PDB entry 5YSN | X-ray diffraction, 2.00 A resolution | chains C and D of the 4 polymer chains in the assembly

[Chain C]
Molecule: Ethanolamine ammonia-lyase heavy chain
From: Escherichia coli (strain K12)
Notes: EC 4.3.1.7
UniProt: P0AEJ6 (EUTB_ECOLI); numbering as in UniProt (aligned over 1-453)
Sequence (453 residues; numbered 1 to 453; the number before each row is that of its first residue):
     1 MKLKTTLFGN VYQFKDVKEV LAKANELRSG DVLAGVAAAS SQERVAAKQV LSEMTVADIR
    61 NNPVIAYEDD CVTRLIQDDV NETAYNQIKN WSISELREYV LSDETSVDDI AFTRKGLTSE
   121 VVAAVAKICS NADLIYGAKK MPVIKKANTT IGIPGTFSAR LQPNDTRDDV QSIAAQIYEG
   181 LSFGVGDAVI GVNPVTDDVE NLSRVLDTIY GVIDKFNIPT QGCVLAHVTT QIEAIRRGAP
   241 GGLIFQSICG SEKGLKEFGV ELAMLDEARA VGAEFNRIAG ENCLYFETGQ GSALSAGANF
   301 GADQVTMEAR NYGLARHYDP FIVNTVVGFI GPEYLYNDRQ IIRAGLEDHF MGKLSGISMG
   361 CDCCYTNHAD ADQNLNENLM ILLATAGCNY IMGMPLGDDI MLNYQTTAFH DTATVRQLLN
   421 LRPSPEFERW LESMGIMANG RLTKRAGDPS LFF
Swiss-Prot annotation at these positions:
  - binding site (substrate): R160 to Q162, N193, E287, D362
  - binding site (adenosylcob(III)alamin): P194, Q246, S295, M401
Residues lining bound ligands:
  - 5'-deoxyadenosine (5AD): N193, L225, F245, S247, I248, E287, T288, G289, Q290, S292, V326, F329, I330
  - cobalamin (B12): N193, P194, V195, L225, A226, H227, F245, Q246, S247, E257, F258, S295, F329, I330, E333, Y334, M401, L402, N403

[Chain D]
Molecule: Ethanolamine ammonia-lyase light chain
From: Escherichia coli (strain K12)
Notes: EC 4.3.1.7
UniProt: P19636 (EUTC_ECOLI); residues 1-295 here = UniProt positions 1-295
Sequence (295 residues; each row starts with the number of its first residue):
     1 MDQKQIEEIV RSVMASMGQA APAPSEAKCA TTNCAAPVTS ESCALDLGSA EAKAWIGVEN
    61 PHRADVLTEL RRSTVARVCT GRAGPRPRTQ ALLRFLADHS RSKDTVLKEV PEEWVKAQGL
   121 LEVRSEISDK NLYLTRPDMG RRLCAEAVEA LKAQCVANPD VQVVISDGLS TDAITVNYEE
   181 ILPPLMAGLK QAGLKVGTPF FVRYGRVKIE DQIGEILGAK VVILLVGERP GLGQSESLSC
   241 YAVYSPRMAT TVEADRTCIS NIHQGGTPPV EAAAVIVDLA KRMLEQKASG INMTR
Unresolved in the structure: 1-43
Swiss-Prot annotation at these positions:
  - binding site (adenosylcob(III)alamin): V207, E228, C258
Residues lining bound ligands: cobalamin (B12): Y133, R141, G168, L169, R206, V207, K208, V226, G227, E228, R229, S239, Y241, E253, A254, R256, C258, S260, N261

[How chain C and chain D interact]
Residue-residue contacts - 104 pairs, chain C then chain D:
  L33(C) with T135(D); R136(D); P137(D), hydrophobic; D138(D)
  T166(C) with N261(D); G265(D), hydrogen bond (side chain-backbone); G266(D)
  R167(C) with Q264(D), hydrogen bond (side chain-backbone); G265(D), hydrogen bond (side chain-backbone); G266(D), hydrogen bond (side chain-backbone); T267(D); P268(D); E271(D), salt bridge
  Q171(C) with S73(D), hydrogen bond (backbone-side chain)
  S172(C) with S73(D); T74(D), hydrogen bond
  A175(C) with L70(D), hydrophobic; S73(D)
  Q176(C) with T74(D); A76(D)
  E179(C) with V78(D); C79(D), hydrogen bond (side chain-backbone)
  F183(C) with R82(D)
  V195(C) with N261(D)
  K256(C) with V252(D)
  E257(C) with K208(D), salt bridge; V252(D); E253(D), hydrogen bond (side chain-backbone); A254(D), hydrogen bond (backbone-backbone)
  F258(C) with A254(D)
  G259(C) with A254(D)
  S295(C) with R141(D), hydrogen bond (backbone-side chain); K208(D)
  F329(C) with R229(D), hydrogen bond (backbone-side chain)
  I330(C) with R229(D)
  E333(C) with L134(D); T135(D); P137(D); R206(D), salt bridge
  Y365(C) with F95(D); H99(D)
  T366(C) with R229(D)
  N367(C) with H99(D), hydrogen bond; S102(D), hydrogen bond; K103(D), hydrogen bond (backbone-side chain); V106(D); P230(D), hydrogen bond (side chain-backbone); G231(D); L232(D)
  H368(C) with V106(D); L134(D); L169(D)
  A369(C) with K103(D), hydrogen bond (backbone-side chain)
  A371(C) with H99(D)
  D372(C) with H99(D)
  Q373(C) with F95(D)
  E377(C) with R86(D), salt bridge
  P395(C) with A76(D), hydrophobic; R77(D); V78(D), hydrophobic
  L396(C) with R77(D); A91(D), hydrophobic; F95(D)
  D398(C) with R77(D), salt bridge; L232(D)
  I400(C) with V75(D), hydrophobic; A76(D)
  M401(C) with N261(D), hydrogen bond (backbone-side chain)
  L402(C) with R229(D), hydrogen bond (backbone-side chain)
  N403(C) with E228(D), hydrogen bond; R229(D), hydrogen bond (side chain-backbone); P230(D); G231(D); Q234(D)
  Y404(C) with R229(D)
  Q405(C) with F95(D); H99(D); L232(D)
  H410(C) with G81(D), hydrogen bond (side chain-backbone); P85(D); R86(D); P87(D)
  D411(C) with R86(D), salt bridge
  A413(C) with P85(D)
  T414(C) with P85(D), hydrogen bond (side chain-backbone); R86(D), hydrogen bond
  Q417(C) with P85(D)
  T443(C) with R82(D), hydrogen bond (backbone-side chain)
  K444(C) with R82(D), hydrogen bond (backbone-side chain)
  A446(C) with R82(D), hydrogen bond (backbone-side chain)
  G447(C) with R82(D)
  D448(C) with V58(D); P61(D); H62(D), hydrogen bond (side chain-backbone); L67(D)
  P449(C) with L67(D), hydrophobic; L70(D), hydrophobic
  S450(C) with H62(D), hydrogen bond (side chain-backbone); R63(D), hydrogen bond (side chain-backbone); L67(D)
  L451(C) with H62(D)
  F453(C) with H62(D), hydrogen bond (backbone-side chain); R63(D), hydrogen bond (backbone-side chain); V66(D), hydrophobic
Also at the interface, not in a pair above, chain C (57 interface residues in all): D165, D169, P332, Y334, D370, L442, R445
Also at the interface, not in a pair above, chain D (56 interface residues in all): E69, T80, G233, S237, S260, I291

[In short]
The interface between chain C and chain D involves 57 residues on one side and 56 on the other; the contacts
include 31 hydrogen bonds and 6 salt bridges. Polar pairs include R167(C)-E271(D), E257(C)-K208(D) and
E333(C)-R206(D). Cobalamin is bound between chain C and chain D.
Chain C is Ethanolamine ammonia-lyase heavy chain and chain D is Ethanolamine ammonia-lyase light chain, both
from Escherichia coli (strain K12); the structure, Ethanolamine ammonia-lyase, AdoCbl/substrate-free, was
determined by X-ray diffraction, deposited together with 5YRT, 5YRV, 5YSH and 5YSR.
